PDB entry 9B7B | X-ray diffraction, 3.08 A resolution | chains B and D of the 4 polymer chains in the assembly

# Chain B
Protein: Hemagglutinin HA1 chain, HLA class II histocompatibility antigen DR beta chain
Organism: Homo sapiens
Chain sequence (226 residues; row label = number of the first residue in the row):
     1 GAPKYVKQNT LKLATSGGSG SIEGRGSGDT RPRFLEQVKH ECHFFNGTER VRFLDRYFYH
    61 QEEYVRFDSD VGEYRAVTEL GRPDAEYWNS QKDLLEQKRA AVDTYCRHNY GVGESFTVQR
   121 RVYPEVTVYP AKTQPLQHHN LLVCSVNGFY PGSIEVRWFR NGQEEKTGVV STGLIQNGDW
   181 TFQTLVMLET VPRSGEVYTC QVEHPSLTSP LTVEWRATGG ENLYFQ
Unresolved in the structure: 1, 17-27, 133-139, 218-226
Cystine bridges: Cys42-Cys106, Cys144-Cys200
Glycans and other covalent adducts: N-acetylglucosamine (NAG) linked to Asn46

# Chain D
Protein: h44H10-V22 Antibody, light chain
Organism: Homo sapiens
Notes: antibody fragment or engineered binder
Chain sequence (214 residues; row label = number of the first residue in the row):
     1 DIQMTQSPSS LSASVGDRVT ITCRASQEIS GYLTWLQQKP GKAPKLLIYA ASTLDSGVPK
    61 RFSGSRSGTD FTLTISSLQP EDFATYYCLQ YTNYPLTFGQ GTKLEIKRTV AAPSVFIFPP
   121 SDEQLKSGTA SVVCLLNNFY PREAKVQWKV DNALQSGNSQ ESVTEQDSKD STYSLSSTLT
   181 LSKADYEKHK VYACEVTHQG LSSPVTKSFN RGEC
Unresolved in the structure: 212-214
Cystine bridges: Cys23-Cys88, Cys134-Cys194

# How chain B and chain D interact
Pairs across the interface (10; chain B residue first):
  Arg56(B) with Lys60(D)
  Gln61(B) with Ala50(D), hydrogen bond (side chain-backbone); Ser52(D), hydrogen bond; Thr53(D)
  Glu62(B) with Ser52(D); Gly64(D); Ser65(D)
  Glu63(B) with Lys60(D), salt bridge
  Arg66(B) with Lys60(D)
  Glu79(B) with Ser65(D)
Other interface residues (no listed pair), chain B (7 interface residues in all): Thr78
From the paper, about this interface:
  - epitope / paratope residues, chain D: Ser52(D), Thr53(D)

# Summary
Chain B and chain D form an interface of 7 and 6 residues respectively; the contacts include 2 hydrogen bonds
and 1 salt bridge. Polar pairs include Glu63(B)-Lys60(D), Gln61(B)-Ala50(D) and Gln61(B)-Ser52(D).
N-acetylglucosamine is covalently linked to Asn46(B). The paper reports epitope/paratope residues Ser52(D) and
Thr53(D).
Here chain B is Hemagglutinin HA1 chain, HLA class II histocompatibility antigen DR beta chain and chain D is
h44H10-V22 Antibody, light chain, both from Homo sapiens. Entry 9B7B (Crystal structure of humanized 44H10 Fab
Version 22 in complex with HLA-DR (HLA-DRA*01:01/HLA-DRB1*04:01)) was determined by X-ray diffraction,
deposited together with 9B74, 9B75 and 9B76.
